Entry 5BPD (X-ray diffraction, 2.40 A resolution); this record covers chains C and E of the 6 polymer chains in the assembly.

# Chain C
Protein: TrmBL2
From: Pyrococcus furiosus
Reference sequence: Q8U3H1 (TMBL2_PYRFU); residue numbers follow UniProt; this construct covers 1-264
Sequence (264 residues; each row starts with the number of its first residue):
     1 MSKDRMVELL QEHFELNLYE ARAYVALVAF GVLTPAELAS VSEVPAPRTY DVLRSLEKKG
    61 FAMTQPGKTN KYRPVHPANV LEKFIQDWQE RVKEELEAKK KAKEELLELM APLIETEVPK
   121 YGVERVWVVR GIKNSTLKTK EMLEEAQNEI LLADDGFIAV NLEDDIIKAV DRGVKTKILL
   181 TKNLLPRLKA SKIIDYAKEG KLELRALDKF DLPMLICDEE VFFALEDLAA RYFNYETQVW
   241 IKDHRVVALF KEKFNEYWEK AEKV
Not modelled in the structure: 1, 120-122
UniProt features mapped onto this chain:
  - DNA-binding region: Leu33 to Arg54 (H-T-H motif)

# Chain E
Molecule: 21-nt DNA strand
Sequence (21 nucleotides; row label = number of the first residue in the row):
     1 TATATCATCG ATAGTGATAT A

# Interface between chain C and chain E
Contacting residue pairs (7; chain C residue first):
  Pro47(C) with DT5(E), base contact; DC6(E), base contact
  Tyr50(C) with DA4(E), hydrogen bond to the phosphate; DT5(E), base contact
  Arg54(C) with DT5(E), salt bridge to the phosphate
  Thr69(C) with DA4(E), phosphate contact
  Asn70(C) with DA4(E), phosphate contact
Interface residues without a listed pair, chain C (10 interface residues in all): Thr34, Pro35, Ala36, Ala46, Arg48
Interface residues without a listed pair, chain E (4 interface residues in all): DT3

# Overview
The interface between chain C and chain E involves 10 residues on one side and 4 on the other, with 1 hydrogen
bond and 1 salt bridge. Among the polar pairs are Tyr50(C)-DA4(E) and Arg54(C)-DT5(E).
Here chain C is TrmBL2 (Pyrococcus furiosus) and chain E is a 21-nt DNA strand. Entry 5BPD (Structure of
TrmBL2, an archaeal chromatin protein, shows a novel mode of DNA binding) was determined by X-ray diffraction,
deposited together with 5BOX, 5BPI and 5BQT.
